8AG2 - chain A; structure by X-ray diffraction, 1.02 A resolution.

# Chain A
Protein: Nucleosome-remodeling factor subunit BPTF
From: Homo sapiens
UniProtKB: Q12830 (BPTF_HUMAN); residues 2791-2911 here correspond to UniProt positions 2917-3037 (UniProt number = residue number + 126)
Sequence (121 residues; each row starts with the number of its first residue):
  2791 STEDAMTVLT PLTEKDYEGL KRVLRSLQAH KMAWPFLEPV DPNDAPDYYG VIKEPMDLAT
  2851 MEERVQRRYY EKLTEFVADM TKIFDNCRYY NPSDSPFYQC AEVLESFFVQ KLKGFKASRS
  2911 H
Ligand contacts: BI-7190 (M1I; 5-[3-methoxy-4-[1-(4-methylpiperazin-1-yl)cyclopropyl]phenyl]-1,3,4-trimethyl-pyridin-2-one): Trp2824, Pro2825, Phe2826, Val2830, Asp2831, Asp2834, Ala2835, Tyr2838, Cys2877, Tyr2880, Asn2881, Phe2887

# Summary
Bound to chain A: BI-7190.
Chain A is Nucleosome-remodeling factor subunit BPTF (Homo sapiens); the structure, Crystal structure of the
BPTF bromodomain in complex with BI-7190, was determined by X-ray diffraction together with 8AHC from the same
study.
